5UAV - chains A and D of the 5 polymer chains in the assembly; structure by X-ray diffraction, 1.85 A resolution.

== Chain A (and D) ==
Protein: Pyrroline-5-carboxylate reductase 1, mitochondrial
Organism: Homo sapiens
Notes: EC 1.5.1.2; chain D of this document is another copy of the same molecule, construct and numbering; everything in this record applies to it too
UniProtKB: P32322 (P5CR1_HUMAN); residue numbers follow UniProt; this construct covers 1-300
Amino-acid sequence (322 residues; numbered -21 to 300; the number before each row is that of its first residue; numbers below 1 keep their minus sign (Met-21 is residue -21)):
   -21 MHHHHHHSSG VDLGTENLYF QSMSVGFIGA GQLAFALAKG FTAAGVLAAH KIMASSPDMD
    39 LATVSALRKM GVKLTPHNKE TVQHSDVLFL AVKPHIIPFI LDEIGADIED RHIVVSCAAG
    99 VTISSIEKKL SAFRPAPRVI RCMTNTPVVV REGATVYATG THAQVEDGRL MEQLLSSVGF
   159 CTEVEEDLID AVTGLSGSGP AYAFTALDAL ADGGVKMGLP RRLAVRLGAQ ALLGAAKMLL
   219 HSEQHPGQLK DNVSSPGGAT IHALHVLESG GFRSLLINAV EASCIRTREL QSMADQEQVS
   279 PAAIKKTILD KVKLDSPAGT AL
Unresolved in the structure: -21 to -4, 275-300 (chain D: -21 to -6, 274-300)
Construct notes: initiating methionine (-21); expression tag (-20 to 0)
Residues lining bound ligands:
  - NADPH (NDP; NADPH dihydro-nicotinamide-adenine-dinucleotide phosphate): Ile6, Gly7, Ala8, Gly9, Gln10, Leu11, Ala12, Ser33, Ser34, Pro35, Asp36, Asn56, Ala69, Val70, Lys71, Pro72, Ile74, Ile78, Cys95, Ala96, Ala97, Met121, Thr122, Asn123, Thr124
  - tetrahydrofuran-2-carboxylic acid (TFB), molecule 1: Ala97, Met121, Thr171, Gly175, Ser176
  - tetrahydrofuran-2-carboxylic acid (TFB), molecule 2: Val231, Ser233, Gly236, Ala237, Thr238
UniProt features mapped onto this chain:
  - binding site (NADP(+)): Ile6 to Leu11, Ser34, Asn56, Ala69 to Pro72, Cys95 to Ala97
  - binding site (NADPH): Ala8, Gln10, Leu11, Ser34, Asp36, Asn56, Val70, Lys71, Ala97, Asn230
  - binding site (L-proline): Glu164, Ala237, Thr238
  - modified residue: Ser2 (N-acetylserine), Ser278 (Phosphoserine)
  - natural variant: Arg119 (R119G: In ARCL2B; R119H: In ARCL2B), Ala179 (A179T: In ARCL2B), Gly206 (G206R: In ARCL2B; G206W: In ARCL2B), Gly248 (G248E: In ARCL3B), Arg251 (R251H: In ARCL3B), Ala257 (A257T: In ARCL3B), Arg266 (R266Q: In ARCL2B)
  - mutagenesis: Glu221 (E221A: Reduced enzyme activity), Thr238 (T238A: Decreased pyrroline-5-carboxylate reductase activity)
What the authors report for this chain:
  - catalytic residues: Thr238
  - mutagenesis - T238A (10-fold): decreased catalytic activity on l-P5C

== Chain A / chain D interface ==
Contacting residue pairs (21):
  His223(A) with Gly225(D), hydrogen bond (side chain-backbone); Gln226(D); Asp229(D), salt bridge
  Gly225(A) with His223(D), hydrogen bond (backbone-side chain)
  Gln226(A) with His223(D)
  Asp229(A) with His223(D), salt bridge
  His243(A) with Ser252(D); Ile255(D); Asn256(D), hydrogen bond; Glu259(D)
  Glu246(A) with Arg251(D); Ser252(D)
  Ser247(A) with Ser252(D)
  Arg251(A) with Glu246(D); Arg251(D)
  Ser252(A) with His243(D); Glu246(D); Ser247(D)
  Ile255(A) with His243(D)
  Asn256(A) with His243(D), hydrogen bond
  Glu259(A) with His243(D)
Other interface residues (no listed pair), chain A (14 interface residues in all): Lys228, Gly249
Other interface residues (no listed pair), chain D (14 interface residues in all): Lys228, Gly249

== Summary ==
Chain A and chain D each contribute 14 residues to their interface; the contacts include 4 hydrogen bonds and
2 salt bridges. Among the polar pairs are His223(A)-Asp229(D), His223(A)-Gly225(D) and His243(A)-Asn256(D).
Chain A binds NADPH and tetrahydrofuran-2-carboxylic acid. From the paper: the catalytic residue Thr238(A);
T238A of chain A reduces catalytic activity on l-P5C.
Both chains are Pyrroline-5-carboxylate reductase 1, mitochondrial (Homo sapiens). Entry 5UAV (Structure of
human PYCR-1 complexed with NADPH and L-tetrahydrofuroic acid) was determined by X-ray diffraction together
with 5UAT, 5UAU, 5UAW and 5UAX from the same study.
